Entry 7ENH (X-ray diffraction, 2.10 A resolution); this record covers chains A and B.

Chain A:
Molecule: CRISPR-associated endonuclease Cas9
Source organism: Staphylococcus aureus
Notes: EC 3.1.-.-; fragment: HNH domain
UniProtKB: J7RUA5 (CAS9_STAAU); numbering as in UniProt (aligned over 481-646)
Chain sequence (166 residues; each row starts with the number of its first residue):
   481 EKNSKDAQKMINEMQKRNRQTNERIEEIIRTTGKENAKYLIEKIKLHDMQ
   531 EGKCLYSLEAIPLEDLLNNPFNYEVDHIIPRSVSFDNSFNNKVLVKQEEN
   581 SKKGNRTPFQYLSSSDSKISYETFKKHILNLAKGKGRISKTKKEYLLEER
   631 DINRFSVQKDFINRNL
Not modelled in the structure: 481-501, 646
Small-molecule neighbours:
  - Ni2+ (NI), molecule 1: Tyr519, Leu520, Lys523, Pro550, Phe551
  - Ni2+ (NI), molecule 2: Ile521, Glu522, Lys525, Phe569
  - Ni2+ (NI), molecule 3: Met529, Phe569, Asn570, Ile618, Ser619, Lys622
  - Ni2+ (NI), molecule 4: Leu543, Glu544, Leu547
  - Ni2+ (NI), molecule 5: Arg561, Phe565, Asp566, Asn567
  - Ni2+ (NI), molecule 6: Ala612, Lys620, Lys623
Swiss-Prot annotation at these positions:
  - active site: His557 (Proton acceptor for HNH nuclease domain)
  - binding site (Mg(2+)): Glu481
  - mutagenesis: His557 (H557A: Target DNA not cleaved), Asn580 (N580A: Target DNA not cleaved)

Chain B:
Molecule: AcrIIA14 protein
Source organism: Staphylococcus simulans
Chain sequence (100 residues; row label = number of the first residue in the row):
    61 MKSVKYISNMSKQEKGYRVYVNVVNEDTDKGFLFPSVPKEVIENDKIDEL
   111 FNFEHHKPYVQKAKSRYDKNGIGYKIVQLDEGFQKFIELNKEKMKENLDY
Not modelled in the structure: 61-62
Small-molecule neighbours:
  - Ni2+ (NI), molecule 1: Lys65, Gln138, Leu139, Asp140
  - Ni2+ (NI), molecule 2: Arg126, Asp128, Lys129

How chain A and chain B interact:
Contacting residue pairs (44; chain A residue first):
  Gly584(A) - Tyr119(B)
  Asn585(A) - Tyr119(B)
  Arg586(A) - Tyr80(B)
  Arg586(A) - Tyr119(B)
  Phe589(A) - Arg78(B)
  Phe589(A) - Leu93(B)  hydrophobic
  Phe589(A) - His116(B)
  Gln590(A) - Leu93(B)
  Gln590(A) - His116(B)  hydrogen bond
  Leu592(A) - Asn69(B)
  Ser593(A) - Asn69(B)  hydrogen bond (backbone-side chain)
  Ser593(A) - Arg78(B)
  Ser593(A) - Tyr80(B)
  Ser593(A) - Leu93(B)
  Ser594(A) - Asn69(B)  hydrogen bond (backbone-side chain)
  Ser594(A) - Tyr80(B)
  Ser595(A) - Ser68(B)
  Ser595(A) - Asn82(B)
  Ser595(A) - Asn130(B)
  Ser595(A) - Gly131(B)  hydrogen bond (backbone-backbone)
  Asp596(A) - Gln121(B)  hydrogen bond
  Asp596(A) - Lys124(B)  salt bridge
  Ser597(A) - Gly131(B)
  Ser597(A) - Ile132(B)  hydrogen bond (backbone-backbone)
  Lys598(A) - Gly131(B)
  Lys598(A) - Ile132(B)
  Ile599(A) - Ile132(B)
  Ser600(A) - Ile132(B)
  Ser600(A) - Asn157(B)  hydrogen bond (side chain-backbone)
  Ser600(A) - Asp159(B)
  Tyr601(A) - Arg78(B)
  Glu602(A) - Ser71(B)
  Glu602(A) - Gln73(B)  hydrogen bond
  Glu602(A) - Arg78(B)  salt bridge
  Glu602(A) - Leu158(B)
  Glu602(A) - Asp159(B)
  Thr603(A) - Asn157(B)  hydrogen bond (side chain-backbone)
  Lys606(A) - Leu158(B)
  Glu629(A) - His116(B)  hydrogen bond (backbone-side chain)
  Arg630(A) - His116(B)
  Asp631(A) - His116(B)
  Asp631(A) - Lys117(B)  hydrogen bond (side chain-backbone)
  Asn633(A) - Lys117(B)
  Arg634(A) - Lys117(B)
Also at the interface, not in a pair above, chain A (25 interface residues in all): Lys582, Lys583

Overview:
25 residues of chain A face 19 of chain B across their interface, with 11 hydrogen bonds and 2 salt bridges.
Among the polar pairs are Asp596(A)-Lys124(B), Glu602(A)-Arg78(B) and Gln590(A)-His116(B). Ligands of chain A:
6 copies of Ni2+. Ligands of chain B: Ni2+.
Chain A is CRISPR-associated endonuclease Cas9 (Staphylococcus aureus) and chain B is AcrIIA14 protein
(Staphylococcus simulans); the structure, Crystal structure of cas and anti-cas protein complex, was
determined by X-ray diffraction.
